Entry 7ST9 (electron microscopy, 2.20 A resolution); this record covers chains B and C of the 10 polymer chains in the assembly.

Chain B:
Molecule: Replication factor C subunit 4
From: Saccharomyces cerevisiae (strain ATCC 204508 / S288c)
Reference sequence: P40339 (RFC4_YEAST); residues 1-323 here = UniProt positions 1-323
Amino-acid sequence (323 residues; row label = number of the first residue in the row):
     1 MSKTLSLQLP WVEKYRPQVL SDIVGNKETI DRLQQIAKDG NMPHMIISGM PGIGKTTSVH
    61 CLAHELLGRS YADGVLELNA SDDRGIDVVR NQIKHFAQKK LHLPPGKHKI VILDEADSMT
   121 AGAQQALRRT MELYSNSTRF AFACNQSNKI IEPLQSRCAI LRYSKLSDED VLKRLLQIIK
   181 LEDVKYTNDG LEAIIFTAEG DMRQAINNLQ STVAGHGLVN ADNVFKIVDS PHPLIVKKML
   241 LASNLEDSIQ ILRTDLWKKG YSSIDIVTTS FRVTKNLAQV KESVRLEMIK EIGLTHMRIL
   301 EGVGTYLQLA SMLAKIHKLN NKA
Unresolved in the structure: 1-6, 322-323
Ion coordination: Mg2+: T56 (together with ATP-gamma-S)
Residues lining bound ligands:
  - ATP-gamma-S (AGS; phosphothiophosphoric acid-adenylate ester), molecule 1: V12, Y15, R16, P17, D22, I23, V24, M50, P51, G52, I53, G54, K55, T56, T57, N145, L166, R174, M202, R203, I206
  - ATP-gamma-S (AGS), molecule 2: R128, P153, R157
Swiss-Prot annotation at these positions:
  - binding site (ATP): V12, V24, G49 to T57, N145, R203

Chain C:
Molecule: Replication factor C subunit 3
From: Saccharomyces cerevisiae (strain ATCC 204508 / S288c)
Reference sequence: P38629 (RFC3_YEAST); residues 1-340 here = UniProt positions 1-340
Amino-acid sequence (340 residues; numbered 1 to 340; the number before each row is that of its first residue):
     1 MSTSTEKRSK ENLPWVEKYR PETLDEVYGQ NEVITTVRKF VDEGKLPHLL FYGPPGTGKT
    61 STIVALAREI YGKNYSNMVL ELNASDDRGI DVVRNQIKDF ASTRQIFSKG FKLIILDEAD
   121 AMTNAAQNAL RRVIERYTKN TRFCVLANYA HKLTPALLSR CTRFRFQPLP QEAIERRIAN
   181 VLVHEKLKLS PNAEKALIEL SNGDMRRVLN VLQSCKATLD NPDEDEISDD VIYECCGAPR
   241 PSDLKAVLKS ILEDDWGTAH YTLNKVRSAK GLALIDLIEG IVKILEDYEL QNEETRVHLL
   301 TKLADIEYSI SKGGNDQIQG SAVIGAIKAS FENETVKANV
Unresolved in the structure: 1-8, 334-340
Ion coordination: Mg2+: T60 (together with ATP-gamma-S)
Residues lining bound ligands:
  - ATP-gamma-S (AGS; phosphothiophosphoric acid-adenylate ester), molecule 1: V16, Y19, R20, P21, E26, V27, Y28, P54, P55, G56, T57, G58, K59, T60, S61, N148, L169, R177, M205, R206, L209
  - ATP-gamma-S (AGS), molecule 2: R131, E135, A156, R160
  - glutamic acid / threonine: E289, L290, Q291, N292, T295, F331, E332, N333
Swiss-Prot annotation at these positions:
  - binding site (ATP): V16 to Y19, R20, Y28, G53 to S61, N148, R206
  - modified residue: S2 (N-acetylserine)

How chain B and chain C interact:
Residue-residue contacts (86; chain B residue first):
  Q8(B) - K45(C)
  L9(B) - K139(C)
  L9(B) - R142(C)
  P10(B) - T138(C)
  W11(B) - K45(C)
  E13(B) - E135(C)
  R16(B) - E135(C)  salt bridge
  P51(B) - P155(C)  hydrophobic
  N79(B) - R132(C)
  A80(B) - N128(C)
  A80(B) - A129(C)
  S81(B) - R94(C)
  S81(B) - K98(C)  hydrogen bond
  S81(B) - A129(C)
  S81(B) - V133(C)
  S81(B) - R136(C)
  D82(B) - K98(C)  salt bridge
  E115(B) - R131(C)  salt bridge
  E115(B) - R132(C)
  N145(B) - R131(C)  hydrogen bond
  D201(B) - S159(C)  hydrogen bond
  R203(B) - E135(C)  salt bridge
  R203(B) - S159(C)  hydrogen bond
  R203(B) - R160(C)
  Q204(B) - L158(C)  hydrogen bond (side chain-backbone)
  Q204(B) - S159(C)  hydrogen bond (side chain-backbone)
  Q204(B) - C161(C)  hydrogen bond (side chain-backbone)
  N207(B) - S159(C)
  N207(B) - T162(C)
  Q210(B) - P47(C)
  S211(B) - F40(C)
  S211(B) - F164(C)
  A214(B) - K39(C)  hydrogen bond (backbone-side chain)
  A214(B) - F40(C)  hydrophobic
  G215(B) - K39(C)
  K226(B) - E32(C)
  I227(B) - T36(C)
  I227(B) - F164(C)  hydrophobic
  D229(B) - R163(C)
  D229(B) - R165(C)  salt bridge
  L245(B) - E293(C)
  L245(B) - R296(C)
  L245(B) - V297(C)  hydrophobic
  E246(B) - R296(C)  salt bridge
  I249(B) - L300(C)  hydrophobic
  R253(B) - E286(C)
  K258(B) - P168(C)
  K259(B) - R165(C)  hydrogen bond (backbone-side chain)
  K259(B) - P168(C)
  G260(B) - P54(C)
  G260(B) - P168(C)
  Y261(B) - Y52(C)
  Y261(B) - R163(C)  hydrogen bond
  S262(B) - Y52(C)  hydrogen bond (backbone-side chain)
  S262(B) - N148(C)
  S262(B) - Y149(C)
  I264(B) - Y149(C)  hydrophobic
  I264(B) - H151(C)
  D265(B) - Y52(C)  hydrogen bond
  D265(B) - N148(C)
  D265(B) - Y149(C)
  D265(B) - A150(C)  hydrogen bond (side chain-backbone)
  D265(B) - H151(C)  hydrogen bond (side chain-backbone)
  T268(B) - H151(C)
  R298(B) - A304(C)  hydrogen bond (side chain-backbone)
  R298(B) - D305(C)  salt bridge
  R298(B) - Y308(C)
  E301(B) - Y308(C)  hydrogen bond
  V303(B) - E307(C)
  V303(B) - S311(C)
  T305(B) - E307(C)  hydrogen bond
  L307(B) - L303(C)
  L307(B) - A304(C)
  L307(B) - E307(C)
  Q308(B) - A304(C)  hydrogen bond (side chain-backbone)
  Q308(B) - E307(C)  hydrogen bond
  A310(B) - L300(C)
  S311(B) - L300(C)
  S311(B) - T301(C)
  S311(B) - A304(C)
  A314(B) - V297(C)  hydrophobic
  A314(B) - L300(C)  hydrophobic
  K315(B) - T301(C)
  H317(B) - E293(C)  salt bridge
  K318(B) - V297(C)
  K318(B) - T301(C)
Also at the interface, not in a pair above, chain B (55 interface residues in all): L7, G52, T56, H60, D83, D114, Y306
Also at the interface, not in a pair above, chain C (52 interface residues in all): G44, A156, Q167, V282, E294, K312

In short:
Chain B and chain C form an interface of 55 and 52 residues respectively; the contacts include 19 hydrogen
bonds and 8 salt bridges. Polar contacts include R16(B)-E135(C), D82(B)-K98(C) and E115(B)-R131(C). One
ATP-gamma-S molecule is bound between chain B and chain C.
Chain B is Replication factor C subunit 4 and chain C is Replication factor C subunit 3, both from
Saccharomyces cerevisiae (strain ATCC 204508 / S288c); the structure, Open state of Rad24-RFC:9-1-1 bound to a
5' ss/dsDNA junction, was determined by electron microscopy together with 7STE and 7STB from the same study.
